7NFY - chains B and E of the 7 polymer chains in the assembly; structure by electron microscopy, 3.90 A resolution.

== Chain B (and E) ==
Molecule: Lon protease homolog, mitochondrial
Organism: Homo sapiens
Notes: EC 3.4.21.53; chain E of this document is another copy of the same molecule, construct and numbering; everything in this record applies to it too
UniProtKB: P36776 (LONM_HUMAN); numbering as in UniProt (aligned over 115-959)
Amino-acid sequence (853 residues; row label = number of the first residue in the row):
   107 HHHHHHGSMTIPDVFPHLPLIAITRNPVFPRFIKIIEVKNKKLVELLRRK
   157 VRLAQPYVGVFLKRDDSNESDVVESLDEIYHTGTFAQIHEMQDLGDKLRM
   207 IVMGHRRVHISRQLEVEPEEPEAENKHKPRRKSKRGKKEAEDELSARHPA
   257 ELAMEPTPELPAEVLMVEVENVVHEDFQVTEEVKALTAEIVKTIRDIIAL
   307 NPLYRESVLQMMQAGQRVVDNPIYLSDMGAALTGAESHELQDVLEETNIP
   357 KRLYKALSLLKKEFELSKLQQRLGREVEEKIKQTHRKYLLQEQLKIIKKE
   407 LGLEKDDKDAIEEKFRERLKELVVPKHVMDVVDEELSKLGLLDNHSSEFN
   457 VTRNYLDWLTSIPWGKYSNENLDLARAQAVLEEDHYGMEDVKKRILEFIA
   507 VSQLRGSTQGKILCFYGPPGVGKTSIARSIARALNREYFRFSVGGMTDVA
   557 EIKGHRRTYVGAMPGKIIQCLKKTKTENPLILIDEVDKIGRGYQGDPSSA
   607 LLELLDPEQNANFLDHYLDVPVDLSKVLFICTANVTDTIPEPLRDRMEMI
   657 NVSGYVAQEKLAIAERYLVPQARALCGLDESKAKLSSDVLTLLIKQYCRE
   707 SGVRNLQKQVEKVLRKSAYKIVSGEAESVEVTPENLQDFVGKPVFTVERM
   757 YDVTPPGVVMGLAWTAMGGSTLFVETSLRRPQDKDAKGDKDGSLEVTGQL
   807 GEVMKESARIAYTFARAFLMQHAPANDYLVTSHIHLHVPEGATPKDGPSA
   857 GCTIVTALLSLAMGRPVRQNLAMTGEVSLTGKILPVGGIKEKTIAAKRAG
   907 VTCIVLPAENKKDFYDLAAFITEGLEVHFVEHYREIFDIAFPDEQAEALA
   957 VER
Disordered / not traced: 107-122, 222-271, 949-959
Construct notes: expression tag (107-114)
Bound ions: Mg2+: Thr530 (together with ATP-gamma-S)
Small-molecule neighbours: ATP-gamma-S (AGS; phosphothiophosphoric acid-adenylate ester): Asp490, His491, Tyr492, Met494, Pro524, Pro525, Gly526, Val527, Gly528, Lys529, Thr530, Ser531, Glu591, Tyr661, Ile669, Tyr673, Arg710
UniProt features mapped onto this chain:
  - active site: Ser855, Lys898
  - binding site (ATP): Gly523 to Thr530
  - natural variant: Glu476 (E476A: In CODASS), Ser631 (S631Y: In CODASS), Ala670 (A670V: In CODASS), Arg672 (R672C: In CODASS), Pro676 (P676S: In CODASS), Arg679 (R679H: In CODASS), Arg721 (R721G: In CODASS), Ala724 (A724V: In CODASS), Pro749 (P749S: In CODASS), Gly767 (G767E: In CODASS), Ile927 (deletion: In CODASS)
  - mutagenesis: Lys529 (K529R: Abolishes ATPase activity, and presumably ATP-driven protein unfolding, but does not block access to the proteolytic active site or prevent a substrate from binding to it), Trp770 (W770A: Has low basal, but normal stimulated ATPase activity, and retains peptidase activity; W770P: Has normal basal, but low stimulated ATPase activity, and abolishes peptidase activity), Ser855 (S855A: Lacks both ATPase and protease activity, but retains DNA binding activity), Thr880 (T880V: Enhances the basal, but not the stimulated ATPase activity), Gly893 (G893A: Has low basal, but normal stimulated ATPase activity, and retains peptidase activity; G893P: Has normal basal, but low stimulated ATPase activity, and abolishes peptidase activity), Gly894 (G894A/S: Enhances the basal, but not the stimulated ATPase activity, and retains peptidase activity; G894P: Enhances the basal, but not the stimulated ATPase activity, and abolishes peptidase activity)
What the authors report for this chain:
  - binding site for ATP-gamma-S: Arg652
  - mutagenesis - K529R, E591Q, T803V, E812A, S855A: abolished catalytic activity (proteolytic activity)
  - mutagenesis - S855A: unchanged catalytic activity (ATPase activity)
  - catalytic residues: Thr803, His841, His843, Ser855
  - catalytic residues: Glu801, Arg815, Lys898 (proposed by the authors, not directly observed)
  - mutagenesis - T803V: decreased catalytic activity on ATPase
  - mutagenesis - H841F, H843F: abolished catalytic activity on proteolytically
  - mutagenesis - E801A: decreased catalytic activity (protease activity)
  - mutagenesis - E801A, E812A: decreased catalytic activity (ATPase activity)
  - binding site for ATP-gamma-S: Gly526, Val527, Gly528, Thr530 (proposed by the authors, not directly observed)
  - mutagenesis - K529R, E591Q: abolished catalytic activity on ATPase

== How chain B and chain E interact ==
Contacting residue pairs - 21 pairs, chain B then chain E:
  Thr130(B) with Gln322(E)
  Arg131(B) with Gly321(E); Gln322(E); Arg323(E)
  Asn132(B) with Gln322(E)
  Asn307(B) with Lys298(E)
  Leu309(B) with Lys298(E)
  Glu342(B) with Glu287(E); Lys290(E), salt bridge
  Leu372(B) with Glu288(E); Ala291(E), hydrophobic
  Gln376(B) with Ala291(E)
  Val383(B) with Tyr360(E)
  Glu384(B) with Glu295(E)
  Ile387(B) with Ser364(E)
  Tyr394(B) with Lys368(E)
  Leu395(B) with Glu371(E)
  Glu398(B) with Glu371(E)
  Gln399(B) with Leu375(E)
  Ile402(B) with Leu372(E), hydrophobic; Leu375(E), hydrophobic
Also at the interface, not in a pair above, chain B (17 interface residues in all): Leu379
Also at the interface, not in a pair above, chain E (17 interface residues in all): Leu292, Lys367

== Overview ==
The chain B/chain E interface involves 17 residues from each chain; the contacts include 1 salt bridge. The
salt-bridged pair is Glu342(B)-Lys290(E). Chain B binds ATP-gamma-S. From the paper: catalytic residues
Thr803(B), His841(B) and His843(B) among others; K529R, E591Q and T803V of chain B, among others, abolish
catalytic activity (proteolytic activity); 8 substitutions were tested in all.
Both chains are Lon protease homolog, mitochondrial (Homo sapiens). Entry 7NFY (P1a-state of wild type human
mitochondrial LONP1 protease with bound substrate protein and ATPgS) was determined by electron microscopy
together with 7NG4, 7NG5, 7NGC and 7NGF from the same study.
